Entry 2POM (X-ray diffraction, 2.27 A resolution); this record covers chain A.

[Chain A]
Protein: Mitogen-activated protein kinase kinase kinase 7-interacting protein 1
From: Homo sapiens
Notes: fragment: n-terminal pp2c-like domain, residues 1-370
UniProt: Q15750 (TAB1_HUMAN); residue numbers follow UniProt; this construct covers 1-370
Amino-acid sequence (372 residues; numbered -1 to 370; the number before each row is that of its first residue; numbers below 1 keep their minus sign (Gly-1 is residue -1)):
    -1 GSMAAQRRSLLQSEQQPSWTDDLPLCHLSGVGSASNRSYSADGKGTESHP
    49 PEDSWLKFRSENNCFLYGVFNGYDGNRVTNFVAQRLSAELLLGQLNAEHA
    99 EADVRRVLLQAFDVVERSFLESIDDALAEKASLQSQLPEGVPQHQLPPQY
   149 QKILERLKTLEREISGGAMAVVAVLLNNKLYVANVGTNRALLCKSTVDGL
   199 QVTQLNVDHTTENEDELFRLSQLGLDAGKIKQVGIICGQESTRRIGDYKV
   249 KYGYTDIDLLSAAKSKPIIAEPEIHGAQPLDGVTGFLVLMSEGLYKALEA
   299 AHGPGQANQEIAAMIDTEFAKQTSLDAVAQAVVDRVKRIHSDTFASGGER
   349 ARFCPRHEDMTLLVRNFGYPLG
Disordered / not traced: -1 to 15
Construct notes: cloning artifact (-1 to 0)
Bound ions: Mn2+: Asn69, Gly70
Curated features (UniProtKB/Swiss-Prot):
  - modified residue: Ser7 (Phosphoserine)
  - mutagenesis: Tyr148 (Y148A: Complete loss of ITCH-mediated ubiquitination), Asp213 (D213A: Loss of interaction with XIAP), Phe216 (F216A: Loss of interaction with XIAP)

[Summary]
Asn69 and Gly70 form the Mn2+ site. UniProt lists 3 mutagenesis sites.
Chain A is Mitogen-activated protein kinase kinase kinase 7-interacting protein 1 (Homo sapiens); the
structure, TAB1 with manganese ion, was determined by X-ray diffraction, deposited together with 2POI and
2POP.
